Entry 1ONV (solution NMR); this record covers chains A and B.

# Chain A
Molecule: Transcription initiation factor IIF, alpha subunit
Organism: Homo sapiens
Notes: fragment: C-Terminal Domain of RAP74, sequence database residues 436-517
UniProtKB: P35269 (T2FA_HUMAN); numbering as in UniProt (aligned over 436-517)
Amino-acid sequence (82 residues; row label = number of the first residue in the row):
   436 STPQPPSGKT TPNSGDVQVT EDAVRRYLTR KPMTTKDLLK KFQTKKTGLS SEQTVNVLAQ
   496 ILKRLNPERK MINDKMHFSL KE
Not modelled in the structure: 436-450
UniProt features mapped onto this chain:
  - binding site (Zn(2+)): E503, H512, E517
  - modified residue: S436 (Phosphoserine), T437 (Phosphothreonine), T446 (Phosphothreonine), S449 (Phosphoserine)

# Chain B
Molecule: serine phosphatase FCP1a
Organism: Homo sapiens
Notes: fragment: C-Terminal Domain of FCP1, sequence database residues 760-842
UniProtKB: Q9Y5B0 (CTDP1_HUMAN); residues 879-961 here correspond to UniProt positions 760-842 (UniProt number = residue number - 119)
Amino-acid sequence (83 residues; each row starts with the number of its first residue):
   879 PEEQEEEPQP RKPGTRRERT LGAPASSERS AAGGRGPRGH KRKLNEEDAA SESSRESSNE
   939 DEGSSSEADE MAKALEAELN DLM
Not modelled in the structure: 879-940
Reported in the primary citation:
  - conformationally variable residues (order/disorder transition): E945 to M961
  - mutagenesis - E956A/L957A: decreased binding to Transcription initiation factor IIF, alpha subunit (chain A)

# Interface between chain A and chain B
Residue-residue contacts - 30 pairs, chain A then chain B:
  T470(A) - L953(B)
  T470(A) - E954(B)
  K471(A) - D947(B)
  K471(A) - A950(B)
  K471(A) - K951(B)
  L474(A) - M949(B)
  L474(A) - A950(B)
  Q478(A) - A946(B)
  Q478(A) - M949(B)
  S486(A) - M949(B)
  V490(A) - M949(B)
  V490(A) - A952(B)
  V490(A) - L953(B)
  L493(A) - L953(B)
  A494(A) - L953(B)
  A494(A) - E956(B)
  L497(A) - L953(B)
  L497(A) - L957(B)
  K498(A) - E956(B)
  K498(A) - L957(B)
  K498(A) - D959(B)
  K498(A) - L960(B)
  N501(A) - L957(B)
  N501(A) - L960(B)
  P502(A) - L957(B)
  P502(A) - L960(B)
  M511(A) - E954(B)
  M511(A) - M961(B)
  F513(A) - L957(B)
  F513(A) - M961(B)
Also at the interface, not in a pair above, chain A (17 interface residues in all): T489, L500, R504
From the paper, about this interface:
  - pairs named by the authors: T470(A)-E954(B), K471(A)-D947(B), L474(A)-M949(B) (hydrophobic contact), V490(A)-M949(B) (hydrophobic contact), V490(A)-A952(B) (hydrophobic contact), L493(A)-L953(B) (hydrophobic contact), A494(A)-L953(B) (hydrophobic contact), L497(A)-L957(B) (hydrophobic contact), K498(A)-D959(B) (salt bridge), K498(A)-L960(B), L500(A)-L960(B) (hydrophobic contact), F513(A)-L957(B)
  - interface residues, chain B: M949(B), L953(B), L957(B), L960(B), M961(B)

# Summary
Chain A and chain B form an interface of 17 and 13 residues respectively. The authors report contacts between
T470(A) and E954(B), K471(A) and D947(B) and K498(A) and L960(B) among others; hydrophobic contacts between
L474(A) and M949(B), V490(A) and M949(B) and V490(A) and A952(B) among others; a salt bridge between K498(A)
and D959(B). From the paper: E956A/L957A of chain B reduce binding to Transcription initiation factor IIF,
alpha subunit (chain A); interface residues M949(B), L953(B) and L957(B) among others.
Chain A is Transcription initiation factor IIF, alpha subunit and chain B is serine phosphatase FCP1a, both
from Homo sapiens; the structure, NMR Structure of a Complex Containing the TFIIF Subunit RAP74 and the RNAP
II CTD Phosphatase ..., was determined by solution NMR.
